7S0S - chains C and N of the 35 polymer chains in the assembly; structure by electron microscopy, 3.05 A resolution.

Chain C:
Molecule: 23S rRNA
Organism: Mycolicibacterium smegmatis
Sequence (3120 nucleotides; row label = number of the first residue in the row):
     1 UAAGUGUUUAAGGGCGCAUGGUGGAUGCCUUGGCACUGGGAGCCGAUGAA
    51 GGACGUAGGAGGCUGCGAUAAGCCUCGGGGAGCUGUCAACCGAGCGUUGA
   101 UCCGAGGAUGUCCGAAUGGGGAAACCCGGCACGAGUGAUGUCGUGUCACC
   151 AGGCGCUGAAUAUAUAGGCGUCUGGGGGGAACGCGGGGAAGUGAAACAUC
   201 UCAGUACCCGUAGGAAGAGAAAACAAAAUGUGAUUCCGUGAGUAGUGGCG
   251 AGCGAAAGCGGAGGAUGGCUAAACCGUAUGCAUGUGAUACCGGGUAGGGG
   301 UUGUGUGUGCGGGGUUGUGGGACCUAUCUUUCCGGCUCUACCUGGCUGGA
   351 GGGCAGUGAGAAAAUGUUGUGGUUAGCGGAAAUGGCUUGGGAUGGCCUGC
   401 CGUAGACGGUGAGAGCCCGGUACGUGAAAACCCGACGUCUGUCUUGAUGG
   451 UGUUCCCGAGUAGCAGCGGGCCCGUGGAAUCUGCUGUGAAUCUGCCGGGA
   501 CCACCCGGUAAGCCUGAAUACUUCCCAGUGACCGAUAGCGGAUUAGUACC
   551 GUGAGGGAAUGGUGAAAAGUACCCCGGGAGGGGAGUGAAAGAGUACCUGA
   601 AACCGUGCGCUUACAAUCCGUCAGAGCCCUCGACGUGUCGUGGGGUGAUG
   651 GCGUGCCUUUUGAAGAAUGAGCCUGCGAGUCAGGGACAUGUCGCGAGGUU
   701 AACCCGGGUGGGGUAGCCGCAGCGAAAGCGAGUCUGAAUAGGGCGUAUCC
   751 ACACAAGAGUGUGUGGUGUAGUGGUGUGUUCUGGACCCGAAGCGGAGUGA
   801 UCUACCCAUGGCCAGGGUGAAGCGCGGGUAAGACCGCGUGGAGGCCCGAA
   851 CCCACUUAGGUUGAAGACUGAGGGGAUGAGCUGUGGGUAGGGGUGAAAGG
   901 CCAAUCAAACUCCGUGAUAGCUGGUUCUCCCCGAAAUGCAUUUAGGUGCA
   951 GCGUCGCAUGUUUCUUGCCGGAGGUAGAGCUACUGGAUGGCCGAUGGGCC
  1001 CCACAGGGUUACUGACGUCAGCCAAACUCCGAAUGCCGGUAAGUCCAAGA
  1051 GUGCGGCAGUGAGACGGCGGGGGAUAAGCUCCGUGCGUCGAGAGGGAAAC
  1101 AGCCCAGAUCGCCGGCUAAGGCCCCUAAGCGUGUGCUAAGUGGAAAAGGA
  1151 UGUGCAGUCGCGAAGACAACCAGGAGGUUGGCUUAGAAGCAGCCACCCUU
  1201 GAAAGAGUGCGUAAUAGCUCACUGGUCAAGUGAUUGUGCGCCGAUAAUGU
  1251 AGCGGGGCUCAAGCACACCGCCGAAGCCGCGGCAGCCAACGUGUUGGCUG
  1301 GGUAGGGGAGCGUCCUGCAUCCGGUGAAGCCGCCGAGUGAUCGAGUGGUG
  1351 GAGGGUGUGGGAGUGAGAAUGCAGGCAUGAGUAGCGAUUAGGCAAGUGAG
  1401 AACCUUGCCCGCCGAAAGACCAAGGGUUCCUGGGCCAGGCCAGUCCGCCC
  1451 AGGGUGAGUCGGGACCUAAGGCGAGGCCGACAGGCGUAGUCGAUGGACAA
  1501 CGGGUUGAUAUUCCCGUACCCGUGUAUGUGCGUCCAUGAUGAAUCAGCGG
  1551 UACUAACCAUCCAAAACCACCGUGACCGCACCUUUCGGGGUGUGGCGUUG
  1601 GUGGGGCUGCAUGGGACCUUCGUUGGUAGUAGUCAAGCGAUGGGGUGACG
  1651 CAGGAAGGUAGCCGUACCGGUCAGUGGUAAUACCGGGGUAAGCCUGUAGG
  1701 GAGUCAGAUAGGUAAAUCCGUCUGGCAUAUAUCCUGAGAGGUGAUGCAUA
  1751 GCCGAGUGAGGCGAAUUCGGUGAUCCUAUGCUGCCGAGAAAAGCCUCUAG
  1801 CGAGGACAUACACGGCCCGUACCCCAAACCAACACAGGUGGUCAGGUAGA
  1851 GAAUACUAAGGCGUACGAGUGAACUAUGGUUAAGGAACUCGGCAAAAUGC
  1901 CCCCGUAACUUCGGGAGAAGGGGGACCCACAUGGCGUGUAAGCCUUUACG
  1951 GCCCAAGCGUGAGUGGGUGGCACAAACCAGUGAGAAGCGACUGUUUACUA
  2001 AAAACACAGGUCCGUGCGAAGUCGCAAGACGAUGUAUACGGACUGACGCC
  2051 UGCCCGGUGCUGGAAGGUUAAGAGGACCCGUUAACUCCCUUUGGGGGUGA
  2101 AGCGGAGAAUUUAAGCCCCAGUAAACGGCGGUGGUAACUAUAAXCAUCCU
  2151 AAGGUAGCGAAAUUCCUUGUCGGGUAAGUUCCGACCUGCACGAAUGGCGU
  2201 AACGACUUCUCAACUGUCUCAACCAUAGACUCGGCGAAAUUGCACUACGA
  2251 GUAAAGAUGCUCGUUACGCGCGGCAGGACGAAAAGACCCCGGGACCUUCA
  2301 CUACAACUUGGUAUUGGUGCUCGAUACGGUUUGUGUAGGAUAGGUGGGAG
  2351 ACUGUGAAGCUCACACGCCAGUGUGGGUGGAGUCGUUGUUGAAAUACCAC
  2401 UCUGAUCGUAUUGGGCCUCUAACCUCGGACCGUAUAUCCGGUUCAGGGAC
  2451 AGUGCCUGGUGGGUAGUUUAACUGGGGCGGUUGCCUCCUAAAAUGUAACG
  2501 GAGGCGCCCAAAGGUUCCCUCAACCUGGACGGCAAUCAGGUGUUGAGUGU
  2551 AAGUGCACAAGGGAGCUUGACUGCGAGACGGACAUGUCGAGCAGGGACGA
  2601 AAGUCGGGACUAGUGAUCCGGCACCUCUGAGUGGAAGGGGUGUCGCUCAA
  2651 CGGAUAAAAGGUACCCCGGGGAUAACAGGCUGAUCUUCCCCAAGAGUCCA
  2701 UAUCGACGGGAUGGUUUGGCACCUCGAUGUCGGCUCGUCGCAUCCUGGGG
  2751 CUGGAGCAGGUCCCAAGGGUUGGGCUGUUCGCCCAUUAAAGCGGCACGCG
  2801 AGCUGGGUUUAGAACGUCGUGAGACAGUUCGGUCUCUAUCCGCCGCGCGC
  2851 GUCAGAAGCUUGAGGAAACCUGUCCCUAGUACGAGAGGACCGGGACGGAC
  2901 GAACCUCUGGUAUACCAGUUGUCCCACCAGGGGCACGGCUGGAUAGCCAC
  2951 GUUCGGACAGGAUAACCGCUGAAAGCAUCUAAGCGGGAAACCUCUUCCAA
  3001 GACCAGGCUUCUCACCCUCUAGGAGGGAUAAGGCCCCCCGCAGACCACGG
  3051 GAUUGAUAGACCAGACCUGGAAGCCUAGUAAUAGGUGCAGGGAACUGGCA
  3101 CUAACCGGCCGAAAACUUAC
Not modelled in the structure: 1
Modified residues: AI5 ((2S)-4-[2-[(2R,3S,4R,5R)-5-(6-aminopurin-9-yl)-3,4-bis(oxidanyl)oxolan-2-yl]ethyl-[2-[(2R,3R,4R,5R)-2-(4-azanyl-2-oxidanylidene-pyrimidin-1-yl)-5-[bis(oxidanyl)phosphanyloxymethyl]-4-oxidanyl-oxolan-3-yl]oxyethyl]amino]-2-azanyl-butanoic acid) at position 2144
Metal / ion sites: Mg2+ site 1 near U7 (its only coordinating residue here); Mg2+ site 2: A10, G12, G13; Mg2+ site 3: C28, G1354; Mg2+ site 4: C43, G214; Mg2+ site 5 near U64 (its only coordinating residue here); Mg2+ site 6 near U69 (its only coordinating residue here); Mg2+ site 7 near U117 (its only coordinating residue here); Mg2+ site 8: A159, U163; Mg2+ site 9: G191, U2467; Mg2+ site 10 near G191 (its only coordinating residue here); Mg2+ site 11: A196, C197; Mg2+ site 12 near G217 (its only coordinating residue here); 232 more Mg2+ sites not listed

Chain N:
Protein: 50S ribosomal protein L15
Organism: Mycolicibacterium smegmatis
UniProt: A0A653FF82 (A0A653FF82_MYCSM); numbering as in UniProt (aligned over 3-147)
Chain sequence (145 residues; numbered 3 to 147; the number before each row is that of its first residue):
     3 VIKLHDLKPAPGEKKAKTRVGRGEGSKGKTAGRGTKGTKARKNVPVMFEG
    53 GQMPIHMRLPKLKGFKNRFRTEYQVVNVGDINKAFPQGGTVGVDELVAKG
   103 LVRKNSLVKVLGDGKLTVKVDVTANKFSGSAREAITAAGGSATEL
Metal / ion sites: Mg2+ site 1: Glu26 (shared with A1304(C) of chain C); Mg2+ site 2 near Gly34 (its only coordinating residue here)

How chain C and chain N interact:
Residue-residue contacts (164):
  A195(C) - Phe50(N)  base contact
  A244(C) - Lys68(N)  salt bridge to the phosphate
  A244(C) - Arg70(N)  sugar contact
  G245(C) - Lys68(N)  phosphate contact
  C249(C) - Lys63(N)  hydrogen bond to the sugar
  G250(C) - Met59(N)  sugar contact
  A251(C) - Met49(N)  phosphate contact
  A251(C) - His58(N)  phosphate contact
  U658(C) - Lys31(N)  salt bridge to the phosphate
  U659(C) - Lys31(N)  salt bridge to the phosphate
  U659(C) - Lys38(N)  hydrogen bond to the phosphate
  U660(C) - Lys38(N)  salt bridge to the phosphate
  G679(C) - Val22(N)  sugar contact
  G679(C) - Arg24(N)  salt bridge to the phosphate
  G679(C) - Thr32(N)  base contact
  G679(C) - Ala33(N)  base contact
  G679(C) - Arg35(N)  hydrogen bond to the base
  U680(C) - Lys19(N)  salt bridge to the phosphate
  G690(C) - Gly14(N)  hydrogen bond to the sugar
  G690(C) - Glu15(N)  hydrogen bond to the base
  U691(C) - Ala12(N)  sugar contact
  U691(C) - Pro13(N)  sugar contact
  U691(C) - Gly14(N)  sugar contact
  U691(C) - Glu15(N)  sugar contact
  C692(C) - Ala12(N)  sugar contact
  U714(C) - Lys106(N)  hydrogen bond to the sugar
  C718(C) - Arg105(N)  base contact
  G719(C) - Arg105(N)  hydrogen bond to the base
  C720(C) - Gln76(N)  hydrogen bond to the base
  C720(C) - Leu103(N)  base contact
  C720(C) - Arg105(N)  base contact
  A721(C) - Val77(N)  sugar contact
  A721(C) - Asn79(N)  hydrogen bond to the base
  A721(C) - Leu113(N)  base contact
  C723(C) - Arg72(N)  base contact
  G724(C) - Arg72(N)  hydrogen bond to the base
  A725(C) - Lys65(N)  salt bridge to the phosphate
  A725(C) - Gly66(N)  sugar contact
  A725(C) - Phe67(N)  hydrogen bond to the sugar
  A726(C) - Phe67(N)  sugar contact
  A726(C) - Asn69(N)  phosphate contact
  A727(C) - Asn69(N)  phosphate contact
  A727(C) - Arg72(N)  salt bridge to the phosphate
  G728(C) - Arg72(N)  hydrogen bond to the base
  G730(C) - Tyr75(N)  base contact
  G730(C) - Val77(N)  base contact
  G730(C) - Lys111(N)  salt bridge to the phosphate
  G730(C) - Leu113(N)  base contact
  G730(C) - Ser130(N)  hydrogen bond to the phosphate
  G730(C) - Gly131(N)  hydrogen bond to the phosphate
  A731(C) - Leu113(N)  phosphate contact
  A731(C) - Gly114(N)  hydrogen bond to the phosphate
  A731(C) - Asp115(N)  base contact
  A731(C) - Ser130(N)  hydrogen bond to the phosphate
  A731(C) - Ser132(N)  hydrogen bond to the phosphate
  G776(C) - Glu15(N)  sugar contact
  G776(C) - Lys16(N)  sugar contact
  G776(C) - Lys17(N)  hydrogen bond to the sugar
  U777(C) - Lys17(N)  sugar contact
  U777(C) - Lys19(N)  phosphate contact
  G778(C) - Lys19(N)  phosphate contact
  G778(C) - Thr20(N)  hydrogen bond to the phosphate
  U780(C) - Asn45(N)  phosphate contact
  C781(C) - Asn45(N)  hydrogen bond to the phosphate
  C781(C) - Val46(N)  phosphate contact
  C786(C) - Arg35(N)  salt bridge to the phosphate
  C786(C) - Ala42(N)  hydrogen bond to the base
  C786(C) - Arg43(N)  phosphate contact
  A919(C) - Lys44(N)  phosphate contact
  G920(C) - Thr40(N)  hydrogen bond to the sugar
  G920(C) - Lys44(N)  salt bridge to the phosphate
  C921(C) - Gly39(N)  phosphate contact
  C921(C) - Thr40(N)  phosphate contact
  U922(C) - Lys38(N)  salt bridge to the phosphate
  U922(C) - Arg43(N)  base contact
  G923(C) - Lys38(N)  salt bridge to the phosphate
  G923(C) - Arg43(N)  hydrogen bond to the base
  U925(C) - Gly23(N)  hydrogen bond to the sugar
  U925(C) - Lys31(N)  hydrogen bond to the base
  U926(C) - Gly23(N)  phosphate contact
  U926(C) - Arg24(N)  hydrogen bond to the sugar
  U926(C) - Gly25(N)  hydrogen bond to the phosphate
  U926(C) - Gly30(N)  phosphate contact
  U926(C) - Lys31(N)  hydrogen bond to the phosphate
  C927(C) - Arg24(N)  base contact
  C927(C) - Gly25(N)  phosphate contact
  U928(C) - Gly25(N)  phosphate contact
  U928(C) - Glu26(N)  phosphate contact
  U928(C) - Gly27(N)  hydrogen bond to the phosphate
  U928(C) - Ser28(N)  base contact
  C929(C) - Gly27(N)  hydrogen bond to the base
  A940(C) - Gln54(N)  hydrogen bond to the sugar
  U941(C) - Gly52(N)  hydrogen bond to the sugar
  U941(C) - Gly53(N)  sugar contact
  U941(C) - Gln54(N)  sugar contact
  G946(C) - Gly39(N)  phosphate contact
  G946(C) - Thr40(N)  hydrogen bond to the sugar
  G946(C) - Gly52(N)  hydrogen bond to the base
  U947(C) - Gly39(N)  phosphate contact
  U947(C) - Thr40(N)  hydrogen bond to the phosphate
  U947(C) - Lys41(N)  hydrogen bond to the phosphate
  U947(C) - Val46(N)  phosphate contact
  U947(C) - Phe50(N)  sugar contact
  U947(C) - Glu51(N)  base contact
  U947(C) - Gly52(N)  base contact
  G948(C) - Lys41(N)  phosphate contact
  G948(C) - Phe50(N)  sugar contact
  G948(C) - Glu51(N)  sugar contact
  G1059(C) - Gly34(N)  sugar contact
  G1059(C) - Arg35(N)  sugar contact
  G1059(C) - Gly36(N)  phosphate contact
  G1059(C) - Lys41(N)  salt bridge to the phosphate
  U1060(C) - Thr37(N)  hydrogen bond to the phosphate
  A1304(C) - Gly36(N)  phosphate contact
  G1305(C) - Thr32(N)  hydrogen bond to the phosphate
  G1305(C) - Gly34(N)  hydrogen bond to the phosphate
  G1305(C) - Arg35(N)  hydrogen bond to the phosphate
  G1305(C) - Gly36(N)  hydrogen bond to the phosphate
  G1306(C) - Lys29(N)  salt bridge to the phosphate
  G1307(C) - Lys29(N)  salt bridge to the phosphate
  G1308(C) - Lys17(N)  salt bridge to the phosphate
  G1317(C) - Leu6(N)  base contact
  G1317(C) - His7(N)  base contact
  C1318(C) - Leu6(N)  sugar contact
  C1318(C) - His7(N)  hydrogen bond to the sugar
  A1319(C) - His7(N)  sugar contact
  G1357(C) - His7(N)  base contact
  U1358(C) - His7(N)  hydrogen bond to the sugar
  U1358(C) - Leu9(N)  sugar contact
  U1358(C) - Lys10(N)  phosphate contact
  G1359(C) - Lys10(N)  phosphate contact
  G1359(C) - Pro11(N)  phosphate contact
  G1360(C) - Lys16(N)  salt bridge to the phosphate
  U1364(C) - Arg21(N)  hydrogen bond to the base
  G1365(C) - Arg21(N)  salt bridge to the phosphate
  G1365(C) - Arg24(N)  salt bridge to the phosphate
  A2582(C) - Gln54(N)  hydrogen bond to the base
  C2583(C) - Arg60(N)  hydrogen bond to the sugar
  A2584(C) - Arg60(N)  hydrogen bond to the sugar
  A2616(C) - Met55(N)  base contact
  A2616(C) - Arg60(N)  hydrogen bond to the sugar
  U2617(C) - Met59(N)  hydrogen bond to the sugar
  U2617(C) - Arg60(N)  sugar contact
  U2617(C) - Leu61(N)  phosphate contact
  U2617(C) - Pro62(N)  phosphate contact
  C2618(C) - Pro62(N)  phosphate contact
  C2618(C) - Lys63(N)  hydrogen bond to the phosphate
  C2619(C) - Lys63(N)  salt bridge to the phosphate
  C2627(C) - Phe67(N)  base contact
  U2628(C) - Phe67(N)  sugar contact
  U2628(C) - Asn69(N)  sugar contact
  G2629(C) - Phe71(N)  sugar contact
  A2630(C) - Arg70(N)  hydrogen bond to the base
  A2630(C) - Phe71(N)  sugar contact
  G2638(C) - Phe67(N)  base contact
  G2639(C) - Gly66(N)  hydrogen bond to the phosphate
  G2639(C) - Phe67(N)  sugar contact
  G2640(C) - Lys65(N)  phosphate contact
  G2640(C) - Gly66(N)  hydrogen bond to the phosphate
  U2641(C) - Lys65(N)  salt bridge to the phosphate
  G2652(C) - Gln54(N)  hydrogen bond to the base
  G2652(C) - Met55(N)  hydrogen bond to the sugar
  G2652(C) - Arg60(N)  base contact
  G2653(C) - Met55(N)  base contact
Interface residues without a listed pair, chain C (95 interface residues in all): G252, A696, G697, A715, G716, G722, C729, G765, G774, C787, C788, A1058, A1309, A2654
Interface residues without a listed pair, chain N (81 interface residues in all): Ala18, Ile57, Lys101, Gly102, Asn107, Lys117, Phe129

In short:
95 residues of chain C and 81 residues of chain N are in contact; the contacts include 55 hydrogen bonds and
22 salt bridges. Polar pairs include G679(C)-Arg35(N), G690(C)-Glu15(N) and G719(C)-Arg105(N). The Mg2+ site 2
is built by A10(C), G12(C) and G13(C).
Chain C is 23S rRNA and chain N is 50S ribosomal protein L15, both from Mycolicibacterium smegmatis; the
structure, M. tuberculosis ribosomal RNA methyltransferase TlyA bound to M. smegmatis 50S ribosomal subunit,
was determined by electron microscopy.
